7FO3 - chains A and B; structure by X-ray diffraction, 1.59 A resolution.

# Chain A
Molecule: Pre-mRNA-splicing factor 8
Organism: Saccharomyces cerevisiae S288C
Reference sequence: P33334 (PRP8_YEAST); residues 1836-2090 here = UniProt positions 1836-2090
Amino-acid sequence (258 residues; numbered 1833 to 2090; the number before each row is that of its first residue):
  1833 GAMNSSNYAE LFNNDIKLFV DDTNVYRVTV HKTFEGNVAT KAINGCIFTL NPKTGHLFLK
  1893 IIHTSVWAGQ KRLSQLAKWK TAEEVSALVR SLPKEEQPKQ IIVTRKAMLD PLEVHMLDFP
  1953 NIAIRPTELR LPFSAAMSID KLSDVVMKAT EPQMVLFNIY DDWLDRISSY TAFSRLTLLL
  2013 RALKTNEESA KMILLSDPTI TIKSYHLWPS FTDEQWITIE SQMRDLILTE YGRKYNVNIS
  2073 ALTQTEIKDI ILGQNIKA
Not modelled in the structure: 2070-2090
Construct notes: expression tag (1833-1835)
Residues lining bound ligands: N-hydroxy-3-phenoxypropanamide (VW3): His1888, Leu1889, Phe1890, Leu1988, Phe1989, Asn1990

# Chain B
Molecule: A1 cistron-splicing factor AAR2
Organism: Saccharomyces cerevisiae S288C
Reference sequence: P32357 (AAR2_YEAST); aligned to UniProt positions 1-317 over residues 1-317
Amino-acid sequence (308 residues; row label = number of the first residue in the row; note: 13 numbers in that range are skipped by the numbering (no residue carries them; nothing is unmodelled there); numbers below 1 keep their minus sign (Gly-3 is residue -3)):
    -3 GAMAMNTVPF TSAPIEVTIG IDQYSFNVKE NQPFHGIKDI PIGHVHVIHF QHADNSSMRY
    57 GYWFDCRMGN FYIQYDPKDG LYKMMEERDG AKFENIVHNF KERQMMVSYP KIDEDDTWYN
   117 LTEFVQMDKI RKIVRKDENQ FSYVDSSMTT VQENEL
   166 SSSSSDPAHS LNYTVINFKS REAIRPGHEM EDFLDKSYYL NTVMLQGIFK NSSNYFGELQ
   226 FAFLNAMFFG NYGSSLQWHA MIELICSSAT VPKHMLDKLD EILYYQIKTL PEQYSDILLN
   286 ERVWNICLYS SFQKNSLHNT EKIMENKYPE LL
Not modelled in the structure: -3 to 0, 166-169
Construct notes: expression tag (-3 to 0); conflict Ser166 (Leu153 in P32357), Ser167 (Lys154 in P32357), Ser170 (Asp in P32357)
UniProt features mapped onto this chain:
  - region: Leu261 to Ile282 (Leucine-zipper)
  - modified residue: Ser253 (Phosphoserine), Thr274 (Phosphothreonine)

# Chain A / chain B interface
Contacting residue pairs - 17 pairs, chain A then chain B:
  Gln1907(A) with Met195(B); Leu199(B)
  Leu1908(A) with Met195(B), hydrophobic
  Trp1911(A) with Glu194(B); Met195(B), hydrophobic; Phe198(B), hydrophobic
  Asp1942(A) with Lys184(B), salt bridge; Phe198(B)
  Glu1945(A) with Lys184(B), salt bridge
  Val1946(A) with Ile189(B), hydrophobic; Glu194(B); Phe198(B), hydrophobic
  His1947(A) with Glu194(B), salt bridge
  Leu1949(A) with Lys184(B); Ser185(B); Arg186(B)
  Asp1950(A) with Arg186(B), salt bridge

# Overview
The interface between chain A and chain B involves 9 residues on one side and 8 on the other; the contacts
include 4 salt bridges. Among the polar pairs are Asp1942(A)-Lys184(B), Glu1945(A)-Lys184(B) and
His1947(A)-Glu194(B). Bound to chain A: N-hydroxy-3-phenoxypropanamide.
Chain A is Pre-mRNA-splicing factor 8 and chain B is A1 cistron-splicing factor AAR2, both from Saccharomyces
cerevisiae S288C; the structure, PanDDA analysis group deposition -- Aar2/RNaseH in complex with fragment
P07G06 from the F2X-Universal Library, was determined by X-ray diffraction together with 5ST0, 5ST1, 5ST2,
5ST3, 5ST4, 5ST5 and 248 further entries from the same study.
